6R69 - chains A and B of the 10 polymer chains in the assembly; structure by electron microscopy, 3.65 A resolution.

== Chain A (and B) ==
Protein: Flagellar biosynthetic protein FliP
Source organism: Salmonella enterica subsp. enterica
Notes: chain B of this document is another copy of the same molecule, construct and numbering; everything in this record applies to it too
UniProt: G5QE81 (G5QE81_SALRU); numbering as in UniProt (aligned over 1-245)
Chain sequence (245 residues; each row starts with the number of its first residue):
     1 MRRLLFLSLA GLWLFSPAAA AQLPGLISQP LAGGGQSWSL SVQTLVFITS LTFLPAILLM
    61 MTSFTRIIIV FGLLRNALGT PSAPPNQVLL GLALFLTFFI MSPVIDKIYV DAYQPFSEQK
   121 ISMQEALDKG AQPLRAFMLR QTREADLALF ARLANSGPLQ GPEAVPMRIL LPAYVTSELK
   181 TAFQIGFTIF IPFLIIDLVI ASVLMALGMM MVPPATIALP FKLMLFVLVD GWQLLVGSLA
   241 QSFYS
Unresolved in the structure: 1-42

== How chain A and chain B interact ==
Pairs across the interface (47):
  Leu51(A) - Ile48(B)  hydrophobic
  Leu54(A) - Leu45(B)  hydrophobic
  Pro55(A) - Thr49(B)
  Leu59(A) - Phe53(B)  hydrophobic
  Thr80(A) - Asn76(B)  hydrogen bond
  Ser82(A) - Ile69(B)
  Ser82(A) - Asn76(B)  hydrogen bond
  Pro84(A) - Ile68(B)  hydrophobic
  Gln87(A) - Met60(B)
  Gln87(A) - Phe64(B)
  Val88(A) - Met60(B)  hydrophobic
  Leu90(A) - Phe53(B)  hydrophobic
  Leu92(A) - Met60(B)
  Leu92(A) - Val175(B)  hydrophobic
  Leu92(A) - Leu179(B)  hydrophobic
  Phe95(A) - Ile57(B)  hydrophobic
  Phe95(A) - Leu171(B)  hydrophobic
  Phe95(A) - Val175(B)  hydrophobic
  Phe99(A) - Arg168(B)
  Ser102(A) - Arg168(B)  hydrogen bond
  Gly208(A) - Met205(B)
  Met209(A) - Met205(B)  hydrophobic
  Met210(A) - Met210(B)
  Met210(A) - Met211(B)  hydrophobic
  Met211(A) - Met210(B)
  Met211(A) - Met211(B)
  Met211(A) - Pro213(B)
  Met211(A) - Pro214(B)
  Val212(A) - Pro214(B)  hydrophobic
  Leu219(A) - Asn76(B)
  Pro220(A) - Phe190(B)  hydrophobic
  Pro220(A) - Leu194(B)  hydrophobic
  Leu223(A) - Leu73(B)  hydrophobic
  Leu223(A) - Phe183(B)  hydrophobic
  Val227(A) - Gln184(B)
  Asp230(A) - Lys180(B)
  Trp232(A) - Thr176(B)
  Trp232(A) - Leu179(B)  hydrophobic
  Gln233(A) - Asp146(B)  hydrogen bond
  Gln233(A) - Leu149(B)
  Gln233(A) - Phe150(B)
  Gln233(A) - Thr176(B)  hydrogen bond
  Gln233(A) - Lys180(B)  hydrogen bond
  Val236(A) - Phe150(B)  hydrophobic
  Gly237(A) - Leu153(B)
  Ala240(A) - Leu153(B)  hydrophobic
  Gln241(A) - Leu153(B)
Interface residues without a listed pair, chain A (40 interface residues in all): Leu78, Asn86, Gly91, Leu94, Leu96, Phe98, Thr216, Ile217, Met224, Phe226
Interface residues without a listed pair, chain B (41 interface residues in all): Thr52, Ala56, Leu90, Arg152, Ala154, Pro172, Phe187, Leu198, Ala201, Ser202, Val212

== Overview ==
40 residues of chain A and 41 residues of chain B are in contact; the contacts include 6 hydrogen bonds. Polar
pairs include Thr80(A)-Asn76(B), Ser82(A)-Asn76(B) and Ser102(A)-Arg168(B).
Both chains are Flagellar biosynthetic protein FliP (Salmonella enterica subsp. enterica). Entry 6R69
(Improved map of the FliPQR complex that forms the core of the Salmonella type III secretion ...) was
determined by electron microscopy, deposited together with 6R6B.
